PDB entry 4TPS | X-ray diffraction, 1.65 A resolution | chains A and B

# Chain A
Molecule: Sporulation inhibitor of replication protein SirA
Organism: Bacillus subtilis
UniProt: P45707 (SIRA_BACSU); residues 1-148 here = UniProt positions 1-148
Amino-acid sequence (154 residues; row label = number of the first residue in the row; numbers below 1 keep their minus sign (Met-5 is residue -5)):
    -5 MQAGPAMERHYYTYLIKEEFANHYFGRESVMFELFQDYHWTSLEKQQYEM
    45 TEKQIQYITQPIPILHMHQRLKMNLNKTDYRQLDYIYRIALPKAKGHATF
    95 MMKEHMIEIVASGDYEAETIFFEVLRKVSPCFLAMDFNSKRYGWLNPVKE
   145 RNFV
Not modelled in the structure: -5 to 1, 142-148
Differences from the reference sequence: expression tag (-5 to 0)
Covalently attached groups: beta-mercaptoethanol (BME) linked to Cys125
UniProt features mapped onto this chain:
  - mutagenesis: Tyr18 (Y18A: No longer localizes to mid-cell during sporulation, not toxic in growing cells, 2.5-fold reduced interaction with domain I of DnaA in E.coli)
Reported in the primary citation:
  - binding site for beta-mercaptoethanol: Cys125

# Chain B
Molecule: Chromosomal replication initiator protein DnaA
Organism: Bacillus subtilis
UniProt: P05648 (DNAA_BACSU); residues 1-82 here = UniProt positions 1-82
Amino-acid sequence (85 residues; numbered -2 to 82; the number before each row is that of its first residue; numbers below 1 keep their minus sign (Gly-2 is residue -2)):
    -2 GPAMENILDLWNQALAQIEKKLSKPSFETWMKSTKAHSLQGDTLTITAPN
    48 EFARDWLESRYLHLIADTIYELTGEELSIKFVIPQ
Not modelled in the structure: -2 to -1, 82
Differences from the reference sequence: expression tag (-2 to 0)
UniProt features mapped onto this chain:
  - mutagenesis: Thr26 (T26A: Lethal in vivo, loss of interaction with DnaD, protein enriched at oriC, does not recruit DnaD to oriC), Trp27 (W27A: Domain I no longer interacts with SirA (in E.coli). Lethal in vivo, loss of interaction with DnaD, protein enriched at oriC, does not recruit DnaD to oriC), Asn47 (N47D: No longer sensitive to SirA overexpression, no longer interacts with SirA ...), Phe49 (F49A: Domain I no longer interacts with SirA (in E.coli). Lethal in vivo, loss of interaction with DnaD, protein enriched at oriC, does not recruit DnaD to oriC ...), Ala50 (A50T: No longer sensitive to SirA overexpression, no longer interacts with SirA, DnaA interacts normally with replication origin ...)
Reported in the primary citation:
  - mutagenesis - T26A: unchanged binding to Sporulation inhibitor of replication protein SirA (chain A)

# How chain A and chain B interact
Pairs across the interface - 24 pairs, chain A then chain B:
  Glu13(A) - Trp53(B)
  Phe14(A) - Trp53(B)
  His17(A) - Asp52(B)  salt bridge
  His17(A) - Trp53(B)
  His17(A) - Ser56(B)  hydrogen bond
  Tyr18(A) - Phe49(B)
  Tyr18(A) - Asp52(B)  hydrogen bond
  Arg21(A) - Asp52(B)  salt bridge
  Leu28(A) - Phe49(B)  hydrophobic
  Met44(A) - Ser30(B)
  Met44(A) - Pro46(B)  hydrophobic
  Thr45(A) - Asn47(B)
  Lys47(A) - Glu25(B)  salt bridge
  Lys47(A) - Thr26(B)
  Gln48(A) - Trp27(B)
  Gln48(A) - Asn47(B)  hydrogen bond
  Gln48(A) - Phe49(B)
  Gln48(A) - Ala50(B)
  Tyr51(A) - Pro22(B)
  Tyr51(A) - Ser23(B)  hydrogen bond
  Tyr51(A) - Thr26(B)
  Tyr51(A) - Trp27(B)
  Tyr51(A) - Tyr58(B)
  Ile52(A) - Phe49(B)  hydrophobic
Also at the interface, not in a pair above, chain A (13 interface residues in all): Val24
Also at the interface, not in a pair above, chain B (15 interface residues in all): Arg57
The authors on this interface:
  - hot spots on chain B (mutagenesis) - W27A, F49A: abolished binding to Sporulation inhibitor of replication protein SirA (chain A)

# In short
The interface between chain A and chain B involves 13 residues on one side and 15 on the other, with 4
hydrogen bonds and 3 salt bridges. Polar pairs include His17(A)-Asp52(B), Arg21(A)-Asp52(B) and
Lys47(A)-Glu25(B). From the paper: a binding site for beta-mercaptoethanol at Cys125(A); W27A and F49A of
chain B abolish binding to Sporulation inhibitor of replication protein SirA (chain A).
Chain A is Sporulation inhibitor of replication protein SirA and chain B is Chromosomal replication initiator
protein DnaA, both from Bacillus subtilis; the structure, Sporulation Inhibitor of DNA Replication, SirA, in
complex with Domain I of DnaA, was determined by X-ray diffraction.
